Entry 1NU3 (X-ray diffraction, 1.75 A resolution); this record covers chains A and B.

Chain A (and B):
Name: limonene-1,2-epoxide hydrolase
Organism: Rhodococcus erythropolis
Notes: EC 3.3.2.8; chain B of this document is another copy of the same molecule, construct and numbering; everything in this record applies to it too
Reference sequence: Q9ZAG3 (LIMA_RHOER); residues 1-149 here correspond to UniProt positions 0-148 (UniProt number = residue number - 1)
Sequence (149 residues; numbered 1 to 149; the number before each row is that of its first residue):
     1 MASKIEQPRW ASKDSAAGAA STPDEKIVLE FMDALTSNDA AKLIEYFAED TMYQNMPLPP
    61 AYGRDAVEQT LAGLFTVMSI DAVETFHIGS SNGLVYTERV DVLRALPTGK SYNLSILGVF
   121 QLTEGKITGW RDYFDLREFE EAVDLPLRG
Disordered / not traced: 1-4 (chain B: 1-2)
Modified positions: Mse32, Mse52, Mse56, Mse78 (selenomethionine; parent Met)
Construct notes: engineered mutation Ala2 (Thr1 in Q9ZAG3); modified residue (32, 52, 56, 78)
Ligand contacts: 2-propylpentanamide (VPR): Tyr53, Asn55, Leu71, Leu74, Phe75, Mse78, Ile80, Arg99, Asp101, Leu103, Leu114, Ile116, Asp132, Phe134, Leu136, Phe139, Leu147
Reported in the primary citation:
  - binding site for 2-propylpentanamide: Tyr53, Asn55, Leu74, Asp132
  - conformationally variable residues (side-chain flip): Leu74, Leu103, Phe139, Leu145 to Gly149
  - catalytic residues: Tyr53, Asn55, Arg99, Asp101, Asp132 (proposed by the authors, not directly observed)
  - mutagenesis - Y53F, N55A: decreased catalytic activity
  - mutagenesis - N55D, N55D/D132N, R99A, R99H, R99K, R99Q, D101A, D101N, D132A, D132N: abolished catalytic activity
  - mutagenesis - R99A: decreased expression
  - catalytic residues: Trp130 (by similarity / conservation)

Interface between chain A and chain B:
Residue-residue contacts - 69 pairs, chain A then chain B:
  Arg9(A) - Tyr62(B)
  Trp10(A) - Mse52(B)
  Trp10(A) - Tyr62(B)
  Trp10(A) - Arg131(B)
  Trp10(A) - Tyr133(B)
  Glu25(A) - Ser91(B)
  Mse52(A) - Trp10(B)
  Mse56(A) - Ser115(B)
  Pro57(A) - Asp135(B)
  Pro57(A) - Glu138(B)
  Tyr62(A) - Arg9(B)
  Tyr62(A) - Trp10(B)
  His87(A) - Leu94(B)
  His87(A) - Tyr96(B)
  His87(A) - Arg131(B)
  Ile88(A) - Asn92(B)  hydrogen bond (backbone-side chain)
  Gly89(A) - Ser91(B)
  Ser90(A) - Ser90(B)
  Ser90(A) - Ser91(B)  hydrogen bond (backbone-side chain)
  Ser91(A) - Gly89(B)
  Ser91(A) - Ser90(B)  hydrogen bond (side chain-backbone)
  Asn92(A) - Asp14(B)
  Asn92(A) - Ala16(B)  hydrogen bond (side chain-backbone)
  Asn92(A) - Ala17(B)
  Asn92(A) - Ile88(B)
  Leu94(A) - His87(B)
  Tyr96(A) - His87(B)
  Tyr96(A) - Ile88(B)
  Tyr96(A) - Gly89(B)
  Tyr96(A) - Tyr96(B)  hydrophobic
  Glu98(A) - Val119(B)
  Glu98(A) - Arg131(B)  salt bridge
  Glu98(A) - Tyr133(B)  hydrogen bond
  Ser115(A) - Tyr133(B)
  Ile116(A) - Tyr133(B)
  Leu117(A) - Leu117(B)
  Leu117(A) - Gly118(B)
  Leu117(A) - Val119(B)
  Leu117(A) - Tyr133(B)
  Gly118(A) - Leu117(B)
  Val119(A) - Glu98(B)
  Val119(A) - Leu117(B)
  Gln121(A) - Trp10(B)
  Arg131(A) - Trp10(B)
  Arg131(A) - His87(B)
  Arg131(A) - Glu98(B)  salt bridge
  Tyr133(A) - Glu98(B)  hydrogen bond
  Tyr133(A) - Ser115(B)
  Tyr133(A) - Ile116(B)
  Tyr133(A) - Leu117(B)  hydrophobic
  Tyr133(A) - Tyr133(B)
  Phe134(A) - Phe134(B)
  Phe134(A) - Asp135(B)
  Asp135(A) - Pro57(B)
  Asp135(A) - Phe134(B)
  Asp135(A) - Asp135(B)
  Asp135(A) - Leu136(B)  hydrogen bond (side chain-backbone)
  Leu136(A) - Asp135(B)  hydrogen bond (backbone-side chain)
  Leu136(A) - Arg137(B)
  Arg137(A) - Leu136(B)
  Arg137(A) - Glu140(B)  salt bridge
  Arg137(A) - Arg148(B)
  Arg137(A) - Gly149(B)  hydrogen bond (side chain-backbone)
  Glu138(A) - Pro57(B)
  Glu140(A) - Arg137(B)  salt bridge
  Glu141(A) - Arg148(B)  salt bridge
  Arg148(A) - Arg137(B)
  Arg148(A) - Glu141(B)  salt bridge
  Gly149(A) - Arg137(B)  hydrogen bond (backbone-side chain)
Interface residues without a listed pair, chain A (34 interface residues in all): Gln54
Interface residues without a listed pair, chain B (37 interface residues in all): Ser12, Glu25, Gln54, Mse56

Summary:
34 residues of chain A face 37 of chain B across their interface; the contacts include 10 hydrogen bonds and 6
salt bridges. Polar contacts include Glu98(A)-Arg131(B), Arg137(A)-Glu140(B) and Glu141(A)-Arg148(B). From the
paper: catalytic residues Tyr53(A), Asn55(A) and Arg99(A) among others; N55D, N55D/D132N and R99A of chain A,
among others, abolish catalytic activity; 12 substitutions were tested in all.
Both chains are limonene-1,2-epoxide hydrolase (Rhodococcus erythropolis). Entry 1NU3 (Limonene-1,2-epoxide
hydrolase in complex with valpromide) was determined by X-ray diffraction (same publication as 1NWW).
